6NN8 - chains D and H of the 4 polymer chains in the assembly; structure by X-ray diffraction, 2.42 A resolution.

# Chain D (and H)
Protein: Pyruvate kinase PKLR
From: Homo sapiens
Notes: EC 2.7.1.40; chain H of this document is another copy of the same molecule, construct and numbering; everything in this record applies to it too
Reference sequence: P30613 (KPYR_HUMAN); residues 3-543 here correspond to UniProt positions 34-574 (UniProt number = residue number + 31)
Amino-acid sequence (543 residues; each row starts with the number of its first residue):
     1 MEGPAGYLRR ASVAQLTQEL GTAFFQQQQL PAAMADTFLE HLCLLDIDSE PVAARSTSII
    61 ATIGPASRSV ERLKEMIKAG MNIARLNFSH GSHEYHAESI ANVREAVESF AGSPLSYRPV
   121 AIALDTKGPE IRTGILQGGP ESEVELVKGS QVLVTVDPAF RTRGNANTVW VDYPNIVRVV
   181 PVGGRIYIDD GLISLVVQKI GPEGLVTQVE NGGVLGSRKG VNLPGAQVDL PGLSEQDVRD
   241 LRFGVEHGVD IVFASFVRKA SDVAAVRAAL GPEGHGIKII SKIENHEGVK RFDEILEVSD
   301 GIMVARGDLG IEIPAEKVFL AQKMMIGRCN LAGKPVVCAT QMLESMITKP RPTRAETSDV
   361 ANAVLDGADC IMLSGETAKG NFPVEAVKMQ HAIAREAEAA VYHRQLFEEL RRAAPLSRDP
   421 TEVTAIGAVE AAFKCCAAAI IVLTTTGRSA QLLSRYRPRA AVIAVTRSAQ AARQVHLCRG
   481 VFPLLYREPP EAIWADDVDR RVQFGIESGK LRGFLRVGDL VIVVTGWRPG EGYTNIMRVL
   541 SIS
Unresolved in the structure: 1-12, 90-91, 130-237 (chain H: 1-23, 90-91, 111-115, 134-235, 244-246, 530)
Construct notes: expression tag (1-2); engineered mutation Glu531 (Ser562 in P30613)
Swiss-Prot annotation at these positions:
  - binding site (substrate): Arg85, Lys282, Gly307, Asp308, Thr340
  - binding site (ATP): Asn87 to His90, Arg132, Lys219
  - binding site (K(+)): Asn87, Ser89, Asp125, Thr126
  - binding site (Mn(2+)): Glu284, Asp308
  - binding site (beta-D-fructose 1,6-bisphosphate): Thr444 to Ser449, Trp494, Arg501, Arg528 to Gly530, Gly532, Tyr533
  - site: Lys282 (Transition state stabilizer)
  - modified residue (Phosphoserine): Ser12, Ser261

# Chain D / chain H interface
Contacting residue pairs - 99 pairs, chain D then chain H:
  Gln29(D) - Leu320(H)
  Thr37(D) - Glu409(H)
  Phe38(D) - Gln405(H)
  Phe38(D) - Glu409(H)  hydrogen bond (backbone-side chain)
  Leu39(D) - Gly327(H)
  Leu39(D) - Glu409(H)  hydrogen bond (backbone-side chain)
  Leu39(D) - Leu410(H)  hydrophobic
  Leu42(D) - Met324(H)
  Cys43(D) - Met324(H)
  Cys43(D) - Gly327(H)
  Cys43(D) - Arg328(H)  hydrogen bond (backbone-side chain)
  Leu45(D) - Lys323(H)
  Leu45(D) - Met324(H)
  Asp46(D) - Lys290(H)  salt bridge
  Ile47(D) - Val289(H)  hydrophobic
  Ile47(D) - Lys317(H)  hydrogen bond (backbone-side chain)
  Ile47(D) - Leu320(H)  hydrophobic
  Ile47(D) - Ala321(H)
  Asp48(D) - His286(H)  salt bridge
  Asp48(D) - Lys290(H)  salt bridge
  Ser49(D) - Lys317(H)
  Glu50(D) - Lys317(H)  salt bridge
  His286(D) - Ile47(H)
  His286(D) - Asp48(H)  salt bridge
  Val289(D) - Ile47(H)  hydrophobic
  Lys290(D) - Asp46(H)  salt bridge
  Lys290(D) - Asp48(H)
  Arg306(D) - Arg354(H)  hydrogen bond (backbone-side chain)
  Arg306(D) - Ser358(H)
  Gly307(D) - Arg354(H)  hydrogen bond (backbone-side chain)
  Gly310(D) - Arg354(H)
  Ile311(D) - Arg354(H)
  Ala315(D) - Thr357(H)
  Glu316(D) - Met389(H)
  Glu316(D) - Ala392(H)
  Glu316(D) - Ile393(H)
  Glu316(D) - Glu396(H)
  Lys317(D) - Ile47(H)  hydrogen bond (side chain-backbone)
  Lys317(D) - Ser49(H)
  Lys317(D) - Glu50(H)  salt bridge
  Lys317(D) - Glu396(H)  salt bridge
  Phe319(D) - Ala361(H)  hydrophobic
  Phe319(D) - Glu396(H)
  Phe319(D) - Ala397(H)  hydrophobic
  Leu320(D) - Gln29(H)
  Leu320(D) - Ile47(H)  hydrophobic
  Leu320(D) - Glu396(H)
  Ala321(D) - Ile47(H)
  Lys323(D) - Leu42(H)
  Lys323(D) - Asn362(H)  hydrogen bond
  Lys323(D) - Leu365(H)
  Met324(D) - Leu42(H)
  Met324(D) - Cys43(H)
  Met324(D) - Leu45(H)
  Gly327(D) - Cys43(H)
  Arg328(D) - Cys43(H)  hydrogen bond (side chain-backbone)
  Leu331(D) - Leu39(H)  hydrophobic
  Leu331(D) - Cys43(H)  hydrophobic
  Thr340(D) - Arg354(H)
  Gln341(D) - Thr353(H)
  Gln341(D) - Arg354(H)  hydrogen bond (side chain-backbone)
  Gln341(D) - Ala355(H)
  Met342(D) - Ala355(H)
  Arg351(D) - Ile311(H)
  Thr353(D) - Gln341(H)
  Arg354(D) - Arg306(H)  hydrogen bond (side chain-backbone)
  Arg354(D) - Gly307(H)  hydrogen bond (side chain-backbone)
  Arg354(D) - Gly310(H)
  Arg354(D) - Ile311(H)
  Arg354(D) - Thr340(H)
  Arg354(D) - Gln341(H)  hydrogen bond (backbone-side chain)
  Ala355(D) - Gln341(H)
  Ala355(D) - Met342(H)
  Ala355(D) - Ala355(H)
  Ala355(D) - Glu356(H)
  Ala355(D) - Asp359(H)
  Glu356(D) - Ala355(H)
  Ser358(D) - Arg306(H)
  Ser358(D) - Asp359(H)  hydrogen bond
  Asp359(D) - Ala355(H)
  Asp359(D) - Ser358(H)  hydrogen bond
  Ala361(D) - Phe319(H)  hydrophobic
  Asn362(D) - Lys323(H)  hydrogen bond
  Asn362(D) - Asn362(H)  hydrogen bond
  Leu365(D) - Lys323(H)
  Ala392(D) - Glu316(H)
  Ile393(D) - Glu316(H)
  Glu396(D) - Glu316(H)
  Glu396(D) - Lys317(H)  salt bridge
  Glu396(D) - Phe319(H)
  Glu396(D) - Leu320(H)
  Ala397(D) - Phe319(H)  hydrophobic
  Ala400(D) - Leu320(H)  hydrophobic
  Gln405(D) - Phe38(H)
  Gln405(D) - Gln405(H)  hydrogen bond
  Glu409(D) - Thr37(H)
  Glu409(D) - Phe38(H)  hydrogen bond (side chain-backbone)
  Glu409(D) - Leu39(H)  hydrogen bond (side chain-backbone)
  Leu410(D) - Leu39(H)  hydrophobic
Other interface residues (no listed pair), chain D (57 interface residues in all): Asp36, Glu40, Ile313, Pro352, Thr357, Met389
Other interface residues (no listed pair), chain H (58 interface residues in all): Pro51, Ile313, Ala315, Leu331, Glu344, Pro352, Ala400, Arg412, Ala413

# Overview
57 residues of chain D face 58 of chain H across their interface, with 20 hydrogen bonds and 9 salt bridges.
Among the polar pairs are Asp46(D)-Lys290(H), Asp48(D)-His286(H) and Asp48(D)-Lys290(H).
Chain D and chain H are both Pyruvate kinase PKLR (Homo sapiens); the structure, The structure of human liver
pyruvate kinase, hLPYK-S531E, was determined by X-ray diffraction, deposited together with 6NN4, 6NN5 and
6NN7.
